PDB entry 8QSZ | electron microscopy, 2.67 A resolution | chains C and J of the 16 polymer chains in the assembly

[Chain C]
Molecule: DNA-directed RNA polymerase II subunit RPB3
From: Schizosaccharomyces pombe
Reference sequence: P37382 (RPB3_SCHPO); residue numbers follow UniProt; this construct covers 1-297
Chain sequence (297 residues; numbered 1 to 297; the number before each row is that of its first residue):
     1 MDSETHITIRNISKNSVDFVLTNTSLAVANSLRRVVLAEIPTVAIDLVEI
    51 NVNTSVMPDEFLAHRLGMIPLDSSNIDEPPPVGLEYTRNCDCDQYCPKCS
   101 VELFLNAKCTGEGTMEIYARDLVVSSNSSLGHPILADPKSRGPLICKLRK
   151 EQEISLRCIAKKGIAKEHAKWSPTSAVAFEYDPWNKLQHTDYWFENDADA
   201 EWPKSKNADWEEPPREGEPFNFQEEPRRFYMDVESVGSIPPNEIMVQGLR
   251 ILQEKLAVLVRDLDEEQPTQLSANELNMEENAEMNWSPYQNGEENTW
Not modelled in the structure: 1-4, 265-297
Metal / ion sites: Zn2+: Cys90, Cys92, Cys96, Cys99
UniProt features mapped onto this chain:
  - natural variant: Ile7 (I7L: In strain: Isolate TS99), Lys14 to Asn15 (sequence variant, change not given here; In strain: Isolate TS54), Thr24 (T24S: In strain: Isolate TS54), Ala29 (A29P: In strain: Isolate TS99), Gly67 (G67D: In strain: Isolate TS54)

[Chain J]
Molecule: DNA-directed RNA polymerases I, II, and III subunit RPABC5
From: Schizosaccharomyces pombe
Reference sequence: O13877 (RPAB5_SCHPO); residue numbers follow UniProt; this construct covers 1-71
Chain sequence (71 residues; numbered 1 to 71; the number before each row is that of its first residue):
     1 MIIPIRCFSCGKVIGDKWDTYLTLLQEDNTEGEALDKLGLQRYCCRRMIL
    51 THVDLIEKLLCYNPLSKQKNL
Not modelled in the structure: 67-71
Cystine bridges: Cys10-Cys45
UniProt features mapped onto this chain:
  - binding site (Zn(2+)): Cys7, Cys10, Cys44, Cys45

[How chain C and chain J interact]
Residue-residue contacts (52):
  Asn15(C) with Lys12(J)
  Val56(C) with Met1(J); Ile56(J), hydrophobic; Leu59(J); Leu60(J), hydrophobic
  Met57(C) with Met1(J), hydrophobic; Ile2(J), hydrophobic
  Phe61(C) with Met1(J), hydrophobic; Ile2(J), hydrophobic
  Arg65(C) with Ile2(J); Ile3(J), hydrogen bond (side chain-backbone); Pro4(J); Ile5(J)
  Met68(C) with Ile5(J), hydrophobic; Arg6(J), hydrogen bond (backbone-side chain)
  Pro70(C) with Arg6(J); Val13(J), hydrophobic
  Thr114(C) with Leu60(J)
  Asp137(C) with Asp16(J)
  Arg141(C) with Asp19(J), salt bridge
  Gly142(C) with Asp16(J)
  Pro143(C) with Ile5(J), hydrophobic; Gly15(J); Asp16(J)
  Leu144(C) with Ile2(J), hydrophobic; Ile5(J); Gly15(J), hydrogen bond (backbone-backbone)
  Ile145(C) with Ile2(J)
  Cys146(C) with Ile2(J), hydrophobic
  Lys147(C) with Asp54(J), salt bridge; Ile56(J); Glu57(J), salt bridge; Leu60(J)
  Arg149(C) with Leu60(J), hydrogen bond (side chain-backbone); Asn63(J)
  Lys150(C) with Asn63(J), hydrogen bond (backbone-side chain); Ser66(J)
  Gln152(C) with Leu60(J); Asn63(J)
  Ala169(C) with Arg6(J)
  Lys170(C) with Arg6(J)
  Ser172(C) with Arg6(J)
  Ser175(C) with Cys10(J); Lys12(J); Arg42(J), hydrogen bond
  Ala176(C) with Cys10(J); Arg42(J)
  Glu234(C) with Lys12(J), salt bridge; Arg42(J), salt bridge
  Val236(C) with Arg6(J); Gly11(J); Val13(J), hydrophobic
Interface residues without a listed pair, chain C (33 interface residues in all): Pro58, Ile69, Tyr118, Ala136, Lys139, Leu148, Glu151
Interface residues without a listed pair, chain J (23 interface residues in all): Cys61, Leu65

[In short]
Chain C and chain J form an interface of 33 and 23 residues respectively, with 6 hydrogen bonds and 5 salt
bridges. Polar pairs include Arg141(C)-Asp19(J), Lys147(C)-Asp54(J) and Lys147(C)-Glu57(J). UniProt lists 4
Zn2+-binding residues on chain J.
Chain C is DNA-directed RNA polymerase II subunit RPB3 and chain J is DNA-directed RNA polymerases I, II, and
III subunit RPABC5, both from Schizosaccharomyces pombe; the structure, Structure of s. pombe RNA polymerase
II in complex with DSIF and Rat1/Rai1, was determined by electron microscopy.
